3GEZ - chain A; structure by X-ray diffraction, 2.00 A resolution.

Chain A:
Molecule: 146aa long hypothetical transcriptional regulator
From: Sulfolobus tokodaii
UniProtKB: Q96ZY1 (Q96ZY1_SULTO); residues 1-146 here = UniProt positions 1-146
Sequence (146 residues; numbered 1 to 146; the number before each row is that of its first residue):
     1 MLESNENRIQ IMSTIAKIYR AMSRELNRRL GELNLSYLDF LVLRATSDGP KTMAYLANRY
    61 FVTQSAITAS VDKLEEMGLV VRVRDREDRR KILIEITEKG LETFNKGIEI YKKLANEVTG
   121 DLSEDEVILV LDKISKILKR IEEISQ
Not modelled in the structure: 1-5
Ion coordination: Ca2+: E143, Q146
From the paper describing this entry:
  - Ca2+ coordination: E98, Q146
  - mutagenesis - R89A, R90A, K91A: abolished binding to DNA

In short:
E143 and Q146 form the Ca2+ site. The paper reports that R89A, R90A and K91A abolish binding to DNA; Ca2+
coordination by E98 and Q146.
Chain A is 146aa long hypothetical transcriptional regulator (Sulfolobus tokodaii); the structure, Crystal
Structure of the hypothetical egulator from Sulfolobus tokodaii 7, was determined by X-ray diffraction (same
publication as 3GF2, 3GFI, 3GFJ and 3GFL).
